8EFB - chains B and E of the 5 polymer chains in the assembly; structure by electron microscopy, 3.20 A resolution.

# Chain B
Molecule: Guanine nucleotide-binding protein G(I)/G(S)/G(T) subunit beta-1
Source organism: Rattus norvegicus
UniProtKB: P54311 (GBB1_RAT); numbering as in UniProt (aligned over 2-340)
Amino-acid sequence (353 residues; each row starts with the number of its first residue; numbers below 1 keep their minus sign (Met-12 is residue -12)):
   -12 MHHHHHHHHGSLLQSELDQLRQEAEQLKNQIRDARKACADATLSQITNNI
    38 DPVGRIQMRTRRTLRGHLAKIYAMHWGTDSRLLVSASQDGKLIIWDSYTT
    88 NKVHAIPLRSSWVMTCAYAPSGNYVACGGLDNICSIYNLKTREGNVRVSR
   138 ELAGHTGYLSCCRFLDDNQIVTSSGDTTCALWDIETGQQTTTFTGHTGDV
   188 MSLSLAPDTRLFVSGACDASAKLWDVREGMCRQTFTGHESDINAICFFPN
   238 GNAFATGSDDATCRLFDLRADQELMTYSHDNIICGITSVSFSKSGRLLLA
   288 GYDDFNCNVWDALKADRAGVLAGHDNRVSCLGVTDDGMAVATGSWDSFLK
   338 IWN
Disordered / not traced: -12 to 5
Sequence notes: expression tag (-12 to 1)
Curated features (UniProtKB/Swiss-Prot):
  - modified residue: Ser2 (N-acetylserine), His266 (Phosphohistidine)

# Chain E
Molecule: scFv16
Source organism: synthetic construct
Notes: antibody fragment or engineered binder
Amino-acid sequence (248 residues; row label = number of the first residue in the row):
     1 MVQLVESGGGLVQPGGSRKLSCSASGFAFSSFGMHWVRQAPEKGLEWVAY
    51 ISSGSGTIYYADTVKGRFTISRDDPKNTLFLQMTSLRSEDTAMYYCVRSI
   101 YYYGSSPFDFWGQGTTLTVSAGGGGSGGGGSGGGGSADIVMTQATSSVPV
   151 TPGESVSISCRSSKSLLHSNGNTYLYWFLQRPGQSPQLLIYRMSNLASGV
   201 PDRFSGSGSGTAFTLTISRLEAEDVGVYYCMQHLEYPLTFGAGTKLEL
Disordered / not traced: 1, 122-134
Cystine bridges: Cys160-Cys230

# How chain B and chain E interact
Residue-residue contacts (14; chain B residue first):
  Asp66(B) with Tyr103(E)
  Arg68(B) with Tyr103(E)
  Leu69(B) with Tyr103(E), hydrophobic
  Asp83(B) with Tyr103(E)
  Val90(B) with Tyr102(E), hydrophobic
  His91(B) with Tyr102(E)
  Arg129(B) with Val2(E); Arg98(E), hydrogen bond (backbone-side chain); Phe110(E)
  Glu130(B) with Gly26(E); Phe27(E); Ala28(E); Phe32(E)
  Gly131(B) with Phe32(E)
Interface residues without a listed pair, chain B (12 interface residues in all): Leu126, Lys127, Asn132
Interface residues without a listed pair, chain E (12 interface residues in all): Gly104, Asn172, Ser198

# In short
Chain B and chain E each contribute 12 residues to their interface, with 1 hydrogen bond. Its one
hydrogen-bonded contact is Arg129(B)-Arg98(E).
Chain B is Guanine nucleotide-binding protein G(I)/G(S)/G(T) subunit beta-1 (Rattus norvegicus) and chain E is
scFv16 (synthetic construct); the structure, Oliceridine-bound mu-opioid receptor-Gi complex, was determined
by electron microscopy (same publication as 8EF5, 8EF6, 8EFL, 8EFO and 8EFQ).
